Entry 8ROW (X-ray diffraction, 1.05 A resolution); this record covers chain A.

[Chain A]
Molecule: Carbonic anhydrase 2
Source organism: Homo sapiens
Notes: EC 4.2.1.1
UniProt: P00918 (CAH2_HUMAN); the author numbering skips numbers that UniProt does not, so the offset changes along the chain: 1-125 = UniProt 1-125; 127-261 = UniProt 126-260
Chain sequence (260 residues; numbered 1 to 261; 1 number in that range is skipped by the numbering (no residue carries it; nothing is unmodelled there); the number before each row is that of its first residue):
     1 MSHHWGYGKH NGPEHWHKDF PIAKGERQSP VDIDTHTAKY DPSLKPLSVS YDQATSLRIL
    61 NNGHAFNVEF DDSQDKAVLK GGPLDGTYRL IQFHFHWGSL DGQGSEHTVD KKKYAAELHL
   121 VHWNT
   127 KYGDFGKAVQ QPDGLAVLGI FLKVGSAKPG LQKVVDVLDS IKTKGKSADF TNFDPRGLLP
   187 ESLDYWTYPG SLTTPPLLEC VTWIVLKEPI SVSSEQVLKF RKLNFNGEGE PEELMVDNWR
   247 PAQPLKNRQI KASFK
Disordered / not traced: 1-3
Swiss-Prot annotation at these positions:
  - active site: His64 (Proton donor/acceptor)
  - binding site (Zn(2+)): His94, His96, His119
  - binding site (substrate): Thr199, Thr200
  - site: Tyr7 (Fine-tunes the proton-transfer properties of H-64), Asn62 (Fine-tunes the proton-transfer properties of H-64), Asn67 (Fine-tunes the proton-transfer properties of H-64), Gln92 (Involved in the binding of some activators, including histamine and L-histidine)
  - modified residue: Ser2 (N-acetylserine), Ser166 (Phosphoserine), Ser173 (Phosphoserine)
Metal / ion sites: Zn2+: His94, His96, His119 (together with A1H15)
Ligand contacts:
  - A1H15 (1-carbamimidoyl-3-[(4-sulfamoylphenyl)methyl]guanidine), molecule 1: His4, Trp5, His10, Asn11, Gly12, His15, Trp16, Lys18, Asp19, Phe20
  - A1H15, molecule 2: Asn67, Ile91, Gln92, His94, His96, Glu106, His119, Val121, Phe131, Val135, Val143, Ser197, Leu198, Thr199, Thr200, Pro201, Pro202, Trp209

[Overview]
Ligands of chain A: compound A1H15. His94, His96 and His119 coordinate Zn2+. Curated annotation (UniProt)
lists active-site residue His64, 3 Zn2+-binding residues and substrate-binding residues Thr199 and Thr200.
Chain A is Carbonic anhydrase 2 (Homo sapiens); the structure, Human Carbonic Anhydrase II in complex with
biguanide derivative inhibitor 1-carbamimidamido-N-[(4 sulfamoylphenyl)methyl]methanimidamide, using glycerol
as cryoprotectant, was determined by X-ray diffraction, deposited together with 9H0V, 8RNS and 8ROU.
